PDB entry 7C0M | electron microscopy, 3.90 A resolution | chains D and I of the 22 polymer chains in the assembly

== Chain D ==
Protein: Histone H2B type 1-J
From: Homo sapiens
Reference sequence: P06899 (H2B1J_HUMAN); residues 1-125 here correspond to UniProt positions 2-126 (UniProt number = residue number + 1)
Sequence (129 residues; each row starts with the number of its first residue; numbers below 1 keep their minus sign (Gly-3 is residue -3)):
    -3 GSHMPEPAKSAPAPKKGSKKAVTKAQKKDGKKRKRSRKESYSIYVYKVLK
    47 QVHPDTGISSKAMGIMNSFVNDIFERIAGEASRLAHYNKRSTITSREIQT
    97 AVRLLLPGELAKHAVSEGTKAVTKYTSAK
Unresolved in the structure: -3 to 30
Construct notes: expression tag (-3 to 0)
Curated features (UniProtKB/Swiss-Prot):
  - modified residue: Pro1 (N-acetylproline), Glu2 (ADP-ribosyl glutamic acid), Lys5 (N6-(2-hydroxyisobutyryl)lysine), Ser6 (ADP-ribosylserine), Lys11 (N6-(beta-hydroxybutyryl)lysine), Lys12 (N6-(2-hydroxyisobutyryl)lysine), Ser14 (Phosphoserine), Lys15 (N6-acetyllysine), Lys16 (N6-(beta-hydroxybutyryl)lysine), Lys20 (N6-(2-hydroxyisobutyryl)lysine), Lys23 (N6-(2-hydroxyisobutyryl)lysine), Lys24 (N6-(2-hydroxyisobutyryl)lysine), Lys34 (N6-(2-hydroxyisobutyryl)lysine), Glu35 (PolyADP-ribosyl glutamic acid), Ser36 (Phosphoserine), Lys43 (N6-(2-hydroxyisobutyryl)lysine), Lys46 (N6-(2-hydroxyisobutyryl)lysine), Lys57 (N6,N6-dimethyllysine), Arg79 (Dimethylated arginine), Lys85 (N6,N6,N6-trimethyllysine) and 6 more in UniProt
  - glycosylation: Ser112 (O-linked (GlcNAc) serine)
  - cross-link (Glycyl lysine isopeptide (Lys-Gly)): Lys5 (interchain with G-Cter in SUMO2), Lys20 (interchain with G-Cter in SUMO2), Lys34 (interchain with G-Cter in ubiquitin), Lys120 (interchain with G-Cter in ubiquitin)

== Chain I ==
Molecule: 145-nt DNA strand
From: synthetic construct
Sequence (145 nucleotides; row label = number of the first residue in the row):
     1 ATCAGAATCCCGGTGCCGAGGCCGCTCAATTGGTCGTAGACAGCTCTAGC
    51 ACCGCTTAAACGCACGTACGCGCTGTCCCCCGCGTTTTAACCGCCAAGGG
   101 GATTACTCCCTAGTCTCCAGGCACGTGTCAGATATATACATCGAT

== Interface between chain D and chain I ==
Residue-residue contacts (10; chain D residue first):
  Arg33(D) - DC27(I)  sugar contact
  Tyr42(D) - DG20(I)  hydrogen bond to the phosphate
  Tyr42(D) - DG21(I)  hydrogen bond to the phosphate
  Gly53(D) - DG20(I)  phosphate contact
  Ile54(D) - DG20(I)  hydrogen bond to the phosphate
  Ser55(D) - DA19(I)  phosphate contact
  Ser56(D) - DA19(I)  hydrogen bond to the phosphate
  Arg86(D) - DG39(I)  phosphate contact
  Ser87(D) - DG39(I)  hydrogen bond to the phosphate
  Thr88(D) - DG39(I)  hydrogen bond to the phosphate
Other interface residues (no listed pair), chain D (11 interface residues in all): Arg31, Lys85
Other interface residues (no listed pair), chain I (9 interface residues in all): DT26, DA28, DA38, DA40

== Summary ==
The interface between chain D and chain I involves 11 residues on one side and 9 on the other; the contacts
include 6 hydrogen bonds. Among the polar pairs are Tyr42(D)-DG20(I), Tyr42(D)-DG21(I) and Ile54(D)-DG20(I).
Chain D is Histone H2B type 1-J (Homo sapiens) and chain I is a 145-nt DNA strand (synthetic construct); the
structure, Human cGAS-nucleosome complex, was determined by electron microscopy.
